3DV0 - chains A and D of the 5 polymer chains in the assembly; structure by X-ray diffraction, 2.50 A resolution.

Chain A:
Protein: Pyruvate dehydrogenase E1 component subunit alpha
Source organism: Bacillus stearothermophilus
Notes: EC 1.2.4.1
Reference sequence: P21873 (ODPA_BACST); residues 0-368 here correspond to UniProt positions 1-369 (UniProt number = residue number + 1)
Sequence (369 residues; numbered 0 to 368; the number before each row is that of its first residue; numbering starts at 0):
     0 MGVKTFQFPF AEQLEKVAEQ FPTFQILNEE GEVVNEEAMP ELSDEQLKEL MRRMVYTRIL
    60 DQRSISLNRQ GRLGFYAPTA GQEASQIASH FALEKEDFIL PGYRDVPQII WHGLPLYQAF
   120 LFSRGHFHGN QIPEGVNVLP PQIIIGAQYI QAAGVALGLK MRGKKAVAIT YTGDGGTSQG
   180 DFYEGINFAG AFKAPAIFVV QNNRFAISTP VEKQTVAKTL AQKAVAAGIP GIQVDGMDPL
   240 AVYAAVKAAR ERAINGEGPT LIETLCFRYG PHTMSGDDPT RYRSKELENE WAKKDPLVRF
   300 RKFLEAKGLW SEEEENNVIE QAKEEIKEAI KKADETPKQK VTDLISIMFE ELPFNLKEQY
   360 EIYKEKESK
Disordered / not traced: 0-3, 272-286, 368
Ligand contacts:
  - Mg2+ (MG): G172, D173, Q200, N202, F204, A205, R267
  - pyruvic acid (PYR): F74, I142, I206
  - 3-deaza-thdp (TPW; 2-{4-[(4-amino-2-methylpyrimidin-5-yl)methyl]-3-methylthiophen-2-yl}ethyl trihydrogen diphosphate): Q81, Y102, R103, I142, I143, I144, G172, D173, G174, G175, Q178, N202, F204, A205, I206, R267
Reported in the primary citation:
  - binding site for 3-deaza-thdp: Y102, I142, I144, I206, H271
  - Mg2+ coordination: D173, N202
  - mutagenesis - I206A: increased catalytic activity (DCPIP assay)
  - mutagenesis - I206A: decreased catalytic activity (PDH activity)
  - mutagenesis - I206A: unchanged binding to Dihydrolipoyllysine-residue acetyltransferase component of pyruvate dehydrogenase complex
  - catalytic residues: H271 (proposed by the authors, not directly observed)

Chain D:
Protein: Pyruvate dehydrogenase E1 component subunit beta
Source organism: Bacillus stearothermophilus
Notes: EC 1.2.4.1
Reference sequence: P21874 (ODPB_BACST); residues 0-324 here correspond to UniProt positions 1-325 (UniProt number = residue number + 1)
Sequence (325 residues; row label = number of the first residue in the row; numbering starts at 0):
     0 MAQMTMVQAI TDALRIELKN DPNVLIFGED VGVNGGVFRA TEGLQAEFGE DRVFDTPLAE
    60 SGIGGLAIGL ALQGFRPVPE IQFFGFVYEV MDSICGQMAR IRYRTGGRYH MPITIRSPFG
   120 GGVHTPELHS DSLEGLVAQQ PGLKVVIPST PYDAKGLLIS AIRDNDPVIF LEHLKLYRSF
   180 RQEVPEGEYT IPIGKADIKR EGKDITIIAY GAMVHESLKA AAELEKEGIS AEVVDLRTVQ
   240 PLDIETIIGS VEKTGRAIVV QEAQRQAGIA ANVVAEINER AILSLEAPVL RVAAPDTVYP
   300 FAQAESVWLP NFKDVIETAK KVMNF
Disordered / not traced: 0
Ligand contacts:
  - pyruvic acid (PYR): Q81, F82, F85, H128
  - 3-deaza-thdp (TPW; 2-{4-[(4-amino-2-methylpyrimidin-5-yl)methyl]-3-methylthiophen-2-yl}ethyl trihydrogen diphosphate): E28, D29, L57, E59, Q81, F85, E88
Swiss-Prot annotation at these positions:
  - binding site (thiamine diphosphate): E59
Reported in the primary citation:
  - binding site for pyruvic acid: H128
  - binding site for 3-deaza-thdp: F85
  - catalytic residues: E59 (proposed by the authors, not directly observed)
  - catalytic residues: H128
  - mutagenesis - H128Q: unchanged catalytic activity on DCPIP
  - mutagenesis - H128N: decreased catalytic activity on DCPIP
  - mutagenesis - H128N (less than 5%), H128Q (less than 5%): decreased catalytic activity (PDH complex activity)
  - mutagenesis - H128N, H128Q: unchanged binding to E2p
  - mutagenesis - H128N, H128Q: unchanged binding to Dihydrolipoyllysine-residue acetyltransferase component of pyruvate dehydrogenase complex
  - mutagenesis - H128Q: unchanged catalytic activity (DCPIP assay)
  - mutagenesis - H128N: decreased catalytic activity (DCPIP assay)

How chain A and chain D interact:
Pairs across the interface (50; chain A residue first):
  F74(A) with P125(D), hydrophobic
  R123(A) with A301(D); Q302(D)
  G124(A) with F300(D); A301(D); Q302(D), hydrogen bond (backbone-backbone)
  H125(A) with F300(D); Q302(D)
  F126(A) with F300(D), hydrophobic
  N129(A) with F300(D)
  I142(A) with E126(D); H128(D)
  I143(A) with F85(D), hydrophobic; E88(D); L127(D), hydrophobic
  I144(A) with L57(D), hydrophobic
  G174(A) with L57(D)
  S177(A) with P56(D); L57(D); A58(D)
  Q178(A) with L57(D), hydrogen bond (side chain-backbone); A58(D); E59(D), hydrogen bond
  D180(A) with E88(D)
  A205(A) with D29(D)
  I206(A) with D29(D); Q81(D)
  S207(A) with D29(D), hydrogen bond; N33(D)
  T208(A) with D29(D), hydrogen bond
  K212(A) with P56(D)
  Q213(A) with P56(D); L57(D), hydrogen bond (side chain-backbone)
  Q338(A) with F300(D); Q302(D); A303(D)
  V340(A) with P294(D), hydrophobic; V306(D)
  L343(A) with T296(D); A303(D), hydrophobic; W307(D)
  I344(A) with T296(D)
  M347(A) with T296(D); V297(D), hydrogen bond (side chain-backbone)
  N354(A) with D295(D), hydrogen bond
  L355(A) with D295(D)
  Q358(A) with P294(D); D295(D), hydrogen bond
  Y362(A) with P294(D)
  K365(A) with D313(D), salt bridge
Also at the interface, not in a pair above, chain A (30 interface residues in all): G175
Also at the interface, not in a pair above, chain D (31 interface residues in all): D54, T55, G84, R264, Q265, P299, E316

Summary:
30 residues of chain A and 31 residues of chain D are in contact; the contacts include 9 hydrogen bonds and 1
salt bridge. Among the polar pairs are K365(A)-D313(D), Q178(A)-L57(D) and Q178(A)-E59(D). From the paper:
catalytic residues H271(A) and E59(D) among others; H128N and H128Q of chain D reduce catalytic activity (PDH
complex activity).
Chain A is Pyruvate dehydrogenase E1 component subunit alpha and chain D is Pyruvate dehydrogenase E1
component subunit beta, both from Bacillus stearothermophilus; the structure, Snapshots of catalysis in the E1
subunit of the pyruvate dehydrogenase multi-enzyme complex, was determined by X-ray diffraction together with
3DVA and 3DUF from the same study.
